Entry 2TMN (X-ray diffraction, 1.60 A resolution); this record covers chain E.

Chain E:
Protein: Thermolysin
Organism: Bacillus thermoproteolyticus
Notes: EC 3.4.24.27
UniProtKB: P00800 (THER_BACTH); residues 1-316 here correspond to UniProt positions 233-548 (UniProt number = residue number + 232)
Sequence (316 residues; row label = number of the first residue in the row):
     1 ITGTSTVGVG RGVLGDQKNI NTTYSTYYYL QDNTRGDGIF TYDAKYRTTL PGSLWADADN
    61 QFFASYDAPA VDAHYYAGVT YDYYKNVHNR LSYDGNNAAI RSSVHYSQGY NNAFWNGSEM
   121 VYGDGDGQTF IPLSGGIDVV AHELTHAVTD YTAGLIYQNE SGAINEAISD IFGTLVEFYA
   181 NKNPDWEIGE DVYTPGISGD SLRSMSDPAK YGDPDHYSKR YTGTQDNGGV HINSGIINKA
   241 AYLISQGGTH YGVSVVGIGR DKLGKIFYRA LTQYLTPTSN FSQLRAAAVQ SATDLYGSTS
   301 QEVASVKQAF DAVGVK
Sequence notes: conflict Asp-37 (Asn269 in P00800), Glu-119 (Gln351 in P00800)
Ion coordination: Ca2+ site 1: Asp-57, Asp-59, Gln-61; Ca2+ site 2: Asp-138, Glu-177, Asp-185, Glu-187, Glu-190; Zn2+: His-142, His-146, Glu-166 (together with 0FA); Ca2+ site 3: Glu-177, Asn-183, Asp-185, Glu-190; Ca2+ site 4: Tyr-193, Thr-194, Ile-197, Asp-200
Ligand contacts: 0FA (N~2~-phosphono-L-leucinamide): Asn-112, Ala-113, Phe-114, Phe-130, Leu-133, Val-139, His-142, Glu-143, His-146, Tyr-157, Glu-166, Ile-188, Leu-202, Arg-203, His-231
UniProt features mapped onto this chain:
  - active site: Glu-143, His-231 (Proton donor)
  - binding site (Ca(2+)): Asp-57, Asp-59, Gln-61, Asp-138, Glu-177, Asn-183, Asp-185, Glu-187, Glu-190, Tyr-193, Thr-194, Ile-197, Asp-200
  - binding site (Zn(2+)): His-142, His-146, Glu-166

Overview:
Chain E binds compound 0FA. Asp-57, Asp-59 and Gln-61 form the Ca2+ site 1. Asp-138, Glu-177, Asp-185, Glu-187
and Glu-190 form the Ca2+ site 2. From UniProt: active-site residues Glu-143 and His-231, 13 Ca2+-binding
residues and 3 Zn2+-binding residues.
Chain E is Thermolysin (Bacillus thermoproteolyticus); the structure, Crystallographic structural analysis of
phosphoramidates as inhibitors and transition-state analogs of thermolysin, was determined by X-ray
diffraction (same publication as 1TLP).
